Entry 7BTP (electron microscopy, 4.01 A resolution (low resolution: residue-level contacts below are approximate; hydrogen-bond / salt-bridge calls are withheld)); this record covers chains B and C of the 6 polymer chains in the assembly.

== Chain B (and C) ==
Molecule: Type I restriction enzyme EcoR124II M protein
From: Escherichia coli
Notes: EC 2.1.1.72; chain C of this document is another copy of the same molecule, construct and numbering; everything in this record applies to it too
UniProtKB: P10484 (T1M1_ECOLX); numbering as in UniProt (aligned over 1-520)
Amino-acid sequence (520 residues; numbered 1 to 520; the number before each row is that of its first residue):
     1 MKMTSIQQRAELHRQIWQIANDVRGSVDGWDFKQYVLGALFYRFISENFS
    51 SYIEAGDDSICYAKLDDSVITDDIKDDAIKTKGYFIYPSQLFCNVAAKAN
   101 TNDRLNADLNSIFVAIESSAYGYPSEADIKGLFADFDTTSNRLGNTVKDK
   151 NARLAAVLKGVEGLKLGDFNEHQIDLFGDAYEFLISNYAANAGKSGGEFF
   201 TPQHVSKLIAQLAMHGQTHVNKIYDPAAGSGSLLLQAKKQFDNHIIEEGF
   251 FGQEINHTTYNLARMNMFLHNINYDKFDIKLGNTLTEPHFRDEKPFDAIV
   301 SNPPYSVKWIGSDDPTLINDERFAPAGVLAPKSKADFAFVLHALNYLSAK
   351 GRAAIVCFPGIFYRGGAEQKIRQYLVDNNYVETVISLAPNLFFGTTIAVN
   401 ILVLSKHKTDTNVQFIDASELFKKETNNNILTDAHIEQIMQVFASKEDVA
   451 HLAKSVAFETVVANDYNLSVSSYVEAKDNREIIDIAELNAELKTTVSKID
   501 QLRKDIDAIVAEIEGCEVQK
Disordered / not traced: 1-9, 56-70, 168-173, 191-197, 511-520
Swiss-Prot annotation at these positions:
  - region: Glu481 to Val510 (C-terminal tail)
  - binding site (S-adenosyl-L-methionine): Glu198 to Gln203, Ser230 to Ser232, Glu254
  - mutagenesis: Asp135 to Thr146 (Little change in holoenzyme assembly, no DNA restriction), Ala476 to Val510 (Almost complete loss of holoenzyme assembly, no DNA restriction)

== Interface between chain B and chain C ==
Contacting residue pairs (10; chain B residue first):
  Glu487(B) - Lys504(C)
  Glu487(B) - Asp505(C)
  Thr494(B) - Gln501(C)
  Lys498(B) - Lys498(C)
  Gln501(B) - Glu491(C)
  Gln501(B) - Thr494(C)
  Lys504(B) - Glu487(C)
  Asp505(B) - Glu487(C)
  Asp505(B) - Glu491(C)
  Ala508(B) - Asp484(C)
Other interface residues (no listed pair), chain B (8 interface residues in all): Glu491
Other interface residues (no listed pair), chain C (9 interface residues in all): Ala490

== In short ==
The interface between chain B and chain C involves 8 residues on one side and 9 on the other. UniProt lists 10
S-adenosyl-L-methionine-binding residues and 12 mutagenesis sites on chain B.
Both chains are Type I restriction enzyme EcoR124II M protein (Escherichia coli). Entry 7BTP (EcoR124I-Ocr in
Restriction-Alleviation State) was determined by electron microscopy together with 7BST, 7BTO, 7BTQ and 7BTR
from the same study.
